Entry 6VOI (electron microscopy, 4.03 A resolution (low resolution: residue-level contacts below are approximate; hydrogen-bond / salt-bridge calls are withheld)); this record covers chains A and F of the 9 polymer chains in the assembly.

[Chain A]
Protein: ATP synthase subunit alpha, chloroplastic
Source organism: Spinacia oleracea
Notes: EC 7.1.2.2
UniProtKB: P06450 (ATPA_SPIOL); numbering as in UniProt (aligned over 1-507)
Chain sequence (507 residues; each row starts with the number of its first residue):
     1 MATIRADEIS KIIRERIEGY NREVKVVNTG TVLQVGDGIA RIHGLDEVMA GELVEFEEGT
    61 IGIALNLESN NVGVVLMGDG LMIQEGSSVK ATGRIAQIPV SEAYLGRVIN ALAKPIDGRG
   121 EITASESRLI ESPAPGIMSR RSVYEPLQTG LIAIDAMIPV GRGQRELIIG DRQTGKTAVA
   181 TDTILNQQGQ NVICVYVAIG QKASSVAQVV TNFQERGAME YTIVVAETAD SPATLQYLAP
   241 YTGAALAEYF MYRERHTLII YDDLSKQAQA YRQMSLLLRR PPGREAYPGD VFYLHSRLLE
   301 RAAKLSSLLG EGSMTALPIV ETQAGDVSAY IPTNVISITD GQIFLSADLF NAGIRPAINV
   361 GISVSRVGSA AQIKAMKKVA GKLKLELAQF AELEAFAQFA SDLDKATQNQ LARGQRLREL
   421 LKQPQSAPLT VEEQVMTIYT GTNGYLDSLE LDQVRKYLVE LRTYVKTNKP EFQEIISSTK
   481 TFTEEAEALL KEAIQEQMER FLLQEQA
Disordered / not traced: 1-5, 507
Ligand contacts:
  - ADP (adenosine-5'-diphosphate): Val364, Ser365, Arg366, Leu385
  - ATP (adenosine-5'-triphosphate): Asp171, Arg172, Gln173, Thr174, Gly175, Lys176, Thr177, Ala178, Glu321, Phe350, Arg355, Pro356, Gln423, Gln425
UniProt features mapped onto this chain:
  - binding site (ATP): Gly170 to Thr177
  - site: Ser363 (Required for activity)

[Chain F]
Protein: ATP synthase subunit beta, chloroplastic
Source organism: Spinacia oleracea
Notes: EC 7.1.2.2
UniProtKB: P00825 (ATPB_SPIOL); numbering as in UniProt (aligned over 1-498)
Chain sequence (498 residues; numbered 1 to 498; the number before each row is that of its first residue):
     1 MRINPTTSDP GVSTLEKKNL GRIAQIIGPV LDVAFPPGKM PNIYNALIVK GRDTAGQPMN
    61 VTCEVQQLLG NNRVRAVAMS ATDGLTRGME VIDTGAPLSV PVGGATLGRI FNVLGEPVDN
   121 LGPVDTRTTS PIHRSAPAFT QLDTKLSIFE TGIKVVDLLA PYRRGGKIGL FGGAGVGKTV
   181 LIMELINNIA KAHGGVSVFG GVGERTREGN DLYMEMKESG VINEQNIAES KVALVYGQMN
   241 EPPGARMRVG LTALTMAEYF RDVNEQDVLL FIDNIFRFVQ AGSEVSALLG RMPSAVGYQP
   301 TLSTEMGSLQ ERITSTKEGS ITSIQAVYVP ADDLTDPAPA TTFAHLDATT VLSRGLAAKG
   361 IYPAVDPLDS TSTMLQPRIV GEEHYEIAQR VKETLQRYKE LQDIIAILGL DELSEEDRLT
   421 VARARKIERF LSQPFFVAEV FTGSPGKYVG LAETIRGFQL ILSGELDSLP EQAFYLVGNI
   481 DEATAKAMNL EMESKLKK
Disordered / not traced: 1-16, 497-498
Ligand contacts:
  - ADP (adenosine-5'-diphosphate): Gly173, Ala174, Gly175, Val176, Gly177, Lys178, Thr179, Val180, Glu204, Arg205, Glu208, Tyr362, Gln433, Phe435, Ala438, Phe441, Thr442
  - ATP (adenosine-5'-triphosphate): Ser372, Thr373, Tyr385
UniProt features mapped onto this chain:
  - binding site (ATP): Gly172 to Thr179

[Interface between chain A and chain F]
Contacting residue pairs (118):
  Gly44(A) with Arg87(F)
  Leu45(A) with Arg87(F)
  Asp46(A) with Thr86(F); Arg87(F)
  Glu47(A) with Arg52(F); Thr86(F)
  Val48(A) with Leu85(F); Thr86(F); Arg87(F)
  Met49(A) with Arg52(F); Gly84(F); Leu85(F)
  Ala50(A) with Asp83(F); Gly84(F); Leu85(F)
  Asn66(A) with Ile27(F)
  Leu67(A) with Gln25(F); Ile26(F); Leu85(F); Arg87(F)
  Glu68(A) with Gln25(F); Arg87(F)
  Ser69(A) with Gln25(F); Arg87(F)
  Val72(A) with Arg87(F)
  Ile95(A) with Thr54(F); Asp83(F)
  Leu129(A) with Thr54(F)
  Gly136(A) with Thr206(F)
  Ile137(A) with Ile110(F); Val118(F); Thr206(F); Gly209(F); Asn210(F); Tyr236(F)
  Met138(A) with Asp119(F); Tyr213(F)
  Arg140(A) with Thr206(F); Arg207(F); Asn210(F)
  Arg141(A) with Asn210(F)
  Ser142(A) with Asn210(F)
  Val143(A) with Arg207(F)
  Arg165(A) with Arg205(F); Arg207(F)
  Arg280(A) with Leu288(F)
  Pro281(A) with Ala287(F)
  Arg284(A) with Val296(F); Gly297(F); Tyr298(F)
  Gly289(A) with Glu284(F)
  Asp290(A) with Glu284(F)
  Phe292(A) with Met239(F); Arg246(F); Arg277(F); Gln280(F); Glu284(F)
  Tyr293(A) with Glu241(F); Pro242(F); Arg246(F)
  Ser296(A) with Met239(F); Asn240(F)
  Glu300(A) with Arg205(F); Thr206(F); Asn240(F)
  Ser328(A) with Ala331(F)
  Thr333(A) with Tyr328(F); Ala331(F)
  Asn334(A) with Gln280(F)
  Ile336(A) with Ala174(F); Arg205(F)
  Ser337(A) with Arg205(F); Arg277(F); Tyr328(F)
  Ile338(A) with Arg205(F)
  Thr339(A) with Arg205(F)
  Asp340(A) with Arg205(F); Arg207(F)
  Gln342(A) with Ala174(F)
  Gly361(A) with Arg354(F); Ala358(F)
  Ile362(A) with Arg354(F)
  Val364(A) with Gly175(F); Arg354(F)
  Ser365(A) with Phe441(F)
  Arg366(A) with Gly175(F); Arg205(F); Arg207(F); Glu208(F); Phe441(F)
  Val367(A) with Phe441(F)
  Gly368(A) with Val440(F); Phe441(F)
  Ser369(A) with Val440(F)
  Gly381(A) with Phe441(F); Thr442(F)
  Lys382(A) with Thr442(F)
  Leu385(A) with Tyr362(F); Thr442(F); Tyr475(F); Leu476(F)
  Ala388(A) with Ala358(F); Lys359(F)
  Gln389(A) with Lys359(F); Arg429(F); Gln472(F); Tyr475(F)
  Glu392(A) with Lys359(F); Arg429(F)
  Phe396(A) with Ile405(F); Leu410(F); Arg425(F)
  Phe399(A) with Ile405(F); Ala406(F); Gly409(F); Leu410(F)
  Ser401(A) with Asp411(F)
  Arg413(A) with Glu493(F)
Other interface residues (no listed pair), chain A (68 interface residues in all): Gly51, Leu65, Glu131, Ala134, Pro135, Tyr330, Ser363, Ala370, Lys384, Ala400
Other interface residues (no listed pair), chain F (72 interface residues in all): Ala24, Gly28, Pro29, Thr82, Asn120, Leu121, Met214, Lys217, Pro243, Pro330, Asp336, Ala357, Gly360, Ile361, Tyr398, Ser444

[Summary]
The interface between chain A and chain F involves 68 residues on one side and 72 on the other. ADP is bound
between chain A and chain F. Bound to chain A: ATP. Ligands of chain F: ATP.
Chain A is ATP synthase subunit alpha, chloroplastic and chain F is ATP synthase subunit beta, chloroplastic,
both from Spinacia oleracea; the structure, Chloroplast ATP synthase (O1, CF1), was determined by electron
microscopy, deposited together with 6VM1, 6VM4, 6VMB, 6VMD, 6VMG, 6VOF and 8 further entries.
